PDB entry 6PJ3 | X-ray diffraction, 2.25 A resolution | chain A

Chain A:
Molecule: UDP-2,3-diacylglucosamine hydrolase
From: Klebsiella pneumoniae
Notes: EC 3.6.1.54
UniProtKB: A0A1S0WIC1 (A0A1S0WIC1_KLEPN); numbering as in UniProt (aligned over 1-240)
Sequence (259 residues; row label = number of the first residue in the row):
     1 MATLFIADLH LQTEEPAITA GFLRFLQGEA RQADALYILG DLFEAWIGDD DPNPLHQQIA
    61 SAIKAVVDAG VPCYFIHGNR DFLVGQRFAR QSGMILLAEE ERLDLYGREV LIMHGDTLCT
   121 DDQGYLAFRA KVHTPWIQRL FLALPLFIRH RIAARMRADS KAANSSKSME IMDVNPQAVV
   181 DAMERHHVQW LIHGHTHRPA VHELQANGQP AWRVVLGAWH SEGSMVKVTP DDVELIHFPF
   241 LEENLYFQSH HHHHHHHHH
Disordered / not traced: 1, 163-169, 248-249, 253-259
Differences from the reference sequence: expression tag (241-259)
Bound ions: Mn2+ site 1: Asp8, His10, Asp41, His197; Mn2+ site 2: Asp41, Asn79, His114, His195
Small-molecule neighbours: OKY (1-[5-({4-[3-chloro-5-(trifluoromethyl)phenyl]piperazin-1-yl}sulfonyl)-2,3-dihydro-1H-indol-1-yl]ethan-1-one): Glu44, Ala45, Trp46, Ile47, Asn79, Arg80, Phe82, Leu83, Tyr125, Phe128, Val132, Ile137, Gln138, Phe141, Ile152, Ala153, Met156, Arg157, Ser160

Summary:
Ligands of chain A: compound OKY. The Mn2+ site 1 is built by Asp8, His10, Asp41 and His197. The Mn2+ site 2
is built by Asp41, Asn79, His114 and His195.
Chain A is UDP-2,3-diacylglucosamine hydrolase (Klebsiella pneumoniae); the structure, Crystal structure of
the Klebsiella pneumoniae LpxH/JH-LPH-33 complex, was determined by X-ray diffraction together with 6PH9 and
6PIB from the same study.
